Entry 8H8N (X-ray diffraction, 1.50 A resolution); this record covers chain A.

# Chain A
Protein: Ferritin light chain
Source organism: Equus caballus
UniProtKB: P02791 (FRIL_HORSE); residues 1-174 here correspond to UniProt positions 2-175 (UniProt number = residue number + 1)
Chain sequence (174 residues; each row starts with the number of its first residue):
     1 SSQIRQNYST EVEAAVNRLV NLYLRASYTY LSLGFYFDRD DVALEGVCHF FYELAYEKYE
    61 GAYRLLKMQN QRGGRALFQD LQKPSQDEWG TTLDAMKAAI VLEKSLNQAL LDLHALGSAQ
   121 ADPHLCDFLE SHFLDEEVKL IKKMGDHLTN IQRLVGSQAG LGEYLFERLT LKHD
Construct notes: engineered mutation Tyr52 (Arg53 in P02791), Tyr56 (Glu57 in P02791), Tyr59 (Arg60 in P02791), Tyr63 (Glu64 in P02791)
UniProt features mapped onto this chain:
  - region: Glu53 to Ala55, Glu57, Lys58, Glu60 (Catalytic site for iron oxidation)
  - binding site (Fe cation): Glu53, Glu57, Glu60
  - modified residue: Ser1 (N-acetylserine)
Metal / ion sites: Cd2+ site 1 near Glu45 (its only coordinating residue here); Cd2+ site 2 near His49 (its only coordinating residue here); Cd2+ site 3 near Asp80 (its only coordinating residue here); Cd2+ site 4 near Glu130 (its only coordinating residue here); Cd2+ site 5 near His132 (its only coordinating residue here)

# Summary
From UniProt: 3 Fe cation-binding residues.
Chain A is Ferritin light chain (Equus caballus); the structure, Crystal structure of
apo-R52Y/E56Y/R59Y/E63Y-rHLFr, was determined by X-ray diffraction (same publication as 8H8L, 8H8M and 8H8O).
